7LR0 - chains A and D of the 4 polymer chains in the assembly; structure by electron microscopy, 3.81 A resolution.

[Chain A (and D)]
Molecule: Osm-9-like TRP channel 1
Source organism: Ictidomys tridecemlineatus
Notes: chain D of this document is another copy of the same molecule, construct and numbering; everything in this record applies to it too
UniProt: I3LZN5 (I3LZN5_ICTTR); residue numbers follow UniProt; this construct covers 1-840
Sequence (844 residues; row label = number of the first residue in the row):
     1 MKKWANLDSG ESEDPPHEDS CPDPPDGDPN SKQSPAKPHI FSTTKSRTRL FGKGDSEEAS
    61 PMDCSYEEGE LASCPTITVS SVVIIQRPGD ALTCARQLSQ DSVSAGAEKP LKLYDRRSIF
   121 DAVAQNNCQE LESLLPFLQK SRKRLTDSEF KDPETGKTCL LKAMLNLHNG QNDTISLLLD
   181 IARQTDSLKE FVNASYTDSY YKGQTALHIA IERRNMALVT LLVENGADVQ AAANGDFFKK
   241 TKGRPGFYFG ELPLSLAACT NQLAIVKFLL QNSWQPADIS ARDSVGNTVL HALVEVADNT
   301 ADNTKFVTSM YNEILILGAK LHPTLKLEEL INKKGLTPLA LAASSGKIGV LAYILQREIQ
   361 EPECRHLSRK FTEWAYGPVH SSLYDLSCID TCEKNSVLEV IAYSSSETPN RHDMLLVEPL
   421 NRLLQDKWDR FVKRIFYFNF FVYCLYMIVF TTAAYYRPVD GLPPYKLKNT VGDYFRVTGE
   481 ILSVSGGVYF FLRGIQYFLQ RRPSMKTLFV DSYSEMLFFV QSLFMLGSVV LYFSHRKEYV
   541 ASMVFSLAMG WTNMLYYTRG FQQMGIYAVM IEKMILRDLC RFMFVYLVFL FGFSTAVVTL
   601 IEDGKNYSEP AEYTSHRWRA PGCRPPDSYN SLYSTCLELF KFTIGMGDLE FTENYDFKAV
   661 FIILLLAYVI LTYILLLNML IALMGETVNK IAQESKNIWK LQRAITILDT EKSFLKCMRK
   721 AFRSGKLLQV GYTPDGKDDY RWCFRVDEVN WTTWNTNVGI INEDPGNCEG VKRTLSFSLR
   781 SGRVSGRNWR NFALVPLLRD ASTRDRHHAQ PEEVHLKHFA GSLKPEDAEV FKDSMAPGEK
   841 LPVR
Unresolved in the structure: 1-110, 605-626, 779-844
Differences from the reference sequence: expression tag (841-844)
Residues lining bound ligands:
  - ngx-4010 (4DY; (6E)-N-(4-hydroxy-3-methoxybenzyl)-8-methylnon-6-enamide), molecule 1: Tyr513, Ser514, Leu517, Phe518, Phe545, Ala548, Met549, Thr552, Asn553, Leu555, Tyr556, Ala568, Ile571, Glu572
  - ngx-4010 (4DY), molecule 2: Phe593, Leu664, Ala667, Leu671
What the authors report for this chain:
  - conformationally variable residues (register shift): Glu572, Ile681, Met684

[How chain A and chain D interact]
Pairs across the interface - 95 pairs, chain A then chain D:
  Ala124(A) - Leu775(D)  hydrophobic
  Lys157(A) - Lys772(D)
  Lys162(A) - Glu763(D)
  Leu165(A) - Glu763(D)
  Asn166(A) - Glu763(D)  hydrogen bond
  Asn166(A) - Leu775(D)
  Tyr196(A) - Asp764(D)  hydrogen bond
  Tyr200(A) - Pro765(D)
  Tyr200(A) - Gly766(D)
  Tyr200(A) - Asn767(D)
  Tyr201(A) - Asp764(D)
  Tyr201(A) - Pro765(D)  hydrogen bond (side chain-backbone)
  Tyr201(A) - Gly766(D)
  Glu212(A) - Ala375(D)
  Glu212(A) - Tyr376(D)
  Glu212(A) - Gly377(D)
  Arg214(A) - Trp754(D)
  Phe237(A) - Trp374(D)  hydrophobic
  Phe237(A) - Tyr376(D)  hydrophobic
  Phe238(A) - Tyr376(D)
  Arg244(A) - Asn767(D)  hydrogen bond (side chain-backbone)
  Arg244(A) - Cys768(D)
  Pro245(A) - Asp747(D)
  Phe247(A) - Tyr376(D)  hydrophobic
  Phe247(A) - Pro378(D)  hydrophobic
  Phe247(A) - Trp751(D)  hydrophobic
  Phe249(A) - Tyr376(D)
  Leu256(A) - Tyr376(D)
  Cys259(A) - Trp751(D)
  Thr260(A) - Trp754(D)
  Asn261(A) - Trp754(D)
  Val296(A) - Trp751(D)  hydrophobic
  Asp302(A) - Thr752(D)  hydrogen bond
  Asn303(A) - Trp751(D)  hydrogen bond
  Arg581(A) - Gln563(D)
  Arg581(A) - Met564(D)
  Phe582(A) - Tyr567(D)
  Phe584(A) - Met564(D)  hydrophobic
  Val585(A) - Leu555(D)  hydrophobic
  Val588(A) - Trp551(D)
  Val588(A) - Thr552(D)
  Phe589(A) - Thr552(D)
  Phe591(A) - Trp551(D)  hydrophobic
  Gly592(A) - Leu547(D)
  Gly592(A) - Trp551(D)
  Phe593(A) - Ala548(D)  hydrophobic
  Phe593(A) - Thr552(D)
  Thr595(A) - Thr451(D)
  Thr595(A) - Leu547(D)
  Ala596(A) - Val544(D)
  Ala596(A) - Leu547(D)
  Val598(A) - Tyr455(D)  hydrophobic
  Thr599(A) - Ala454(D)
  Thr599(A) - Arg457(D)  hydrogen bond (backbone-side chain)
  Thr599(A) - Met543(D)
  Thr599(A) - Val544(D)
  Leu600(A) - Arg457(D)  hydrogen bond (backbone-side chain)
  Glu602(A) - Arg457(D)  salt bridge
  Glu602(A) - Val459(D)
  Glu602(A) - Lys537(D)  salt bridge
  Gly645(A) - Ile644(D)
  Gly645(A) - Gly645(D)
  Gly645(A) - Met646(D)
  Met646(A) - Met646(D)
  Gly647(A) - Ile644(D)
  Gly647(A) - Met646(D)  hydrogen bond (backbone-side chain)
  Asp648(A) - Met646(D)
  Leu649(A) - Ile644(D)  hydrophobic
  Phe657(A) - Glu538(D)
  Phe657(A) - Val540(D)  hydrophobic
  Lys658(A) - Tyr633(D)
  Val660(A) - Ala541(D)  hydrophobic
  Val660(A) - Phe545(D)  hydrophobic
  Ile662(A) - Tyr633(D)
  Leu664(A) - Val544(D)  hydrophobic
  Leu666(A) - Phe640(D)  hydrophobic
  Val669(A) - Phe640(D)  hydrophobic
  Val669(A) - Ile644(D)  hydrophobic
  Ile670(A) - Met583(D)  hydrophobic
  Leu671(A) - Ile575(D)  hydrophobic
  Tyr673(A) - Leu676(D)
  Leu675(A) - Tyr567(D)  hydrogen bond (backbone-side chain)
  Leu675(A) - Ile571(D)  hydrophobic
  Leu677(A) - Leu683(D)  hydrophobic
  Asn678(A) - Tyr567(D)
  Asn678(A) - Ile571(D)
  Asn678(A) - Met574(D)
  Met679(A) - Tyr567(D)
  Leu680(A) - Leu680(D)  hydrophobic
  Ile681(A) - Leu680(D)  hydrophobic
  Ile681(A) - Ile691(D)  hydrophobic
  Ala682(A) - Met570(D)  hydrophobic
  Met684(A) - Met684(D)  hydrophobic
  Gly685(A) - Val688(D)
  Gly685(A) - Ala692(D)
Also at the interface, not in a pair above, chain A (74 interface residues in all): Thr155, His208, Asp298, Ile601, Asn630, Ser631, Leu632, Phe642, Asp656, Ile663, Ile674, Glu686
Also at the interface, not in a pair above, chain D (58 interface residues in all): Phe440, Leu579, Leu637, Lys641

[Summary]
74 residues of chain A face 58 of chain D across their interface; the contacts include 10 hydrogen bonds and 2
salt bridges. Polar contacts include Glu602(A)-Arg457(D), Glu602(A)-Lys537(D) and Asn166(A)-Glu763(D). Ligands
of chain A: ngx-4010. The paper reports conformational variability at Glu572(A), Ile681(A) and Met684(A).
Chain A and chain D are both Osm-9-like TRP channel 1 (Ictidomys tridecemlineatus); the structure, Structure
of squirrel TRPV1 in complex with capsaicin, was determined by electron microscopy (same publication as 7LQY
and 7LQZ).
